Entry 1SZ1 (X-ray diffraction, 6.21 A resolution (low resolution: residue-level contacts below are approximate; hydrogen-bond / salt-bridge calls are withheld)); this record covers chains A and B of the 4 polymer chains in the assembly.

# Chain A (and B)
Molecule: tRNA nucleotidyltransferase
From: Archaeoglobus fulgidus
Notes: EC 2.7.7.25; chain B of this document is another copy of the same molecule, construct and numbering; everything in this record applies to it too
UniProt: O28126 (CCA_ARCFU); numbering as in UniProt (aligned over 1-437)
Amino-acid sequence (437 residues; each row starts with the number of its first residue):
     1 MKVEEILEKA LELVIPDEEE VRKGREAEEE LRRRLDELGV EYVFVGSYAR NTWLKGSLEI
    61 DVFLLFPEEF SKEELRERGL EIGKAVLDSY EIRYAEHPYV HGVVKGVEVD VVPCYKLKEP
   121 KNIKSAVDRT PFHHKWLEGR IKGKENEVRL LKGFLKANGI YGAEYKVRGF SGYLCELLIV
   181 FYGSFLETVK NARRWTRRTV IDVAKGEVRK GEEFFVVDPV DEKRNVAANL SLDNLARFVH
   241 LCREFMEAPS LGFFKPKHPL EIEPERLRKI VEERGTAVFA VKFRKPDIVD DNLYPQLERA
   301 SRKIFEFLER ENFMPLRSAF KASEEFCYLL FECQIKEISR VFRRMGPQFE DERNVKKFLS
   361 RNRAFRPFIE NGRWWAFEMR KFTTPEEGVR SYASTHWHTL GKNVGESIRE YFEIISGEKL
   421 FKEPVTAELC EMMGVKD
Curated features (UniProtKB/Swiss-Prot):
  - binding site (ATP): Ser47, Arg50, His133, Lys152, Tyr161
  - binding site (CTP): Ser47, Arg50, His133, Lys152, Tyr161
  - binding site (Mg(2+)): Glu59, Asp61, Asp110
  - mutagenesis: Arg50 (R50A: High decrease in both AMP and CMP incorporation), Asp110 (D110A: High decrease in both AMP and CMP incorporation), His133 (H133A: No decrease in both AMP and CMP incorporation), Arg299 to Arg302 (Does not affect the CCA tRNA nucleotidyltransferase activity, while the CCACCA tRNA nucleotidyltransferase activity is strongly reduced)

# Interface between chain A and chain B
Pairs across the interface (79; chain A residue first):
  Trp195(A) - Phe349(B)
  Arg197(A) - Gln348(B)
  Arg197(A) - Phe349(B)
  Arg197(A) - Glu350(B)
  Arg197(A) - Gly372(B)
  Leu232(A) - Asn371(B)
  Leu232(A) - Gly372(B)
  Asp233(A) - Asn371(B)
  His240(A) - Leu359(B)
  His240(A) - Trp374(B)
  Arg243(A) - Phe349(B)
  Arg243(A) - Glu350(B)
  Arg243(A) - Glu352(B)
  Glu247(A) - Lys356(B)
  Ile270(A) - Phe365(B)
  Arg274(A) - Ser339(B)
  Arg274(A) - Arg340(B)
  Arg274(A) - Val341(B)
  Arg274(A) - Phe365(B)
  Arg274(A) - Phe377(B)
  Gly275(A) - Ser339(B)
  Thr276(A) - Ser339(B)
  Asn312(A) - Met314(B)
  Met314(A) - Asn312(B)
  Leu316(A) - Arg343(B)
  Arg317(A) - Phe377(B)
  Gln334(A) - Ile338(B)
  Gln334(A) - Ser339(B)
  Gln334(A) - Val341(B)
  Gln334(A) - Phe342(B)
  Gln334(A) - Arg380(B)
  Ile335(A) - Ile335(B)
  Ile335(A) - Glu337(B)
  Ile335(A) - Ile338(B)
  Ile338(A) - Gln334(B)
  Ile338(A) - Ile335(B)
  Ser339(A) - Arg274(B)
  Ser339(A) - Gly275(B)
  Ser339(A) - Thr276(B)
  Ser339(A) - Gln334(B)
  Arg340(A) - Glu273(B)
  Arg340(A) - Arg274(B)
  Val341(A) - Arg274(B)
  Val341(A) - Gln334(B)
  Phe342(A) - Gln334(B)
  Arg343(A) - Leu316(B)
  Phe349(A) - Arg243(B)
  Glu350(A) - Arg197(B)
  Glu350(A) - Arg243(B)
  Glu352(A) - Arg243(B)
  Lys356(A) - Glu247(B)
  Arg363(A) - Lys436(B)
  Ala364(A) - Lys436(B)
  Phe365(A) - Ile270(B)
  Phe365(A) - Arg274(B)
  Phe365(A) - Met433(B)
  Phe365(A) - Gly434(B)
  Phe365(A) - Val435(B)
  Arg366(A) - Gly434(B)
  Arg366(A) - Val435(B)
  Phe368(A) - Arg317(B)
  Asn371(A) - Asp233(B)
  Gly372(A) - Arg197(B)
  Trp374(A) - His240(B)
  Phe377(A) - Arg274(B)
  Phe377(A) - Arg317(B)
  Phe377(A) - Met432(B)
  Phe377(A) - Met433(B)
  Met379(A) - Glu273(B)
  Arg380(A) - Gln334(B)
  Met432(A) - Phe377(B)
  Met433(A) - Phe365(B)
  Met433(A) - Phe377(B)
  Gly434(A) - Phe365(B)
  Gly434(A) - Arg366(B)
  Val435(A) - Phe365(B)
  Val435(A) - Arg366(B)
  Lys436(A) - Arg363(B)
  Lys436(A) - Ala364(B)
Also at the interface, not in a pair above, chain A (54 interface residues in all): Thr196, Ala236, Glu273, Phe305, Cys333, Glu337, Gln348, Leu359, Ile369, Glu370, Asp437
Also at the interface, not in a pair above, chain B (57 interface residues in all): Trp195, Thr196, Leu232, Ala236, Val239, Phe305, Pro315, Cys333, Asn362, Phe368, Ile369, Glu370, Met379, Asp437

# Overview
The interface between chain A and chain B involves 54 residues on one side and 57 on the other. Curated
annotation (UniProt) lists 5 ATP-binding residues, 5 CTP-binding residues, 3 Mg2+-binding residues and 7
mutagenesis sites on chain A.
Both chains are tRNA nucleotidyltransferase (Archaeoglobus fulgidus). Entry 1SZ1 (Mechanism of CCA-adding
enzymes specificity revealed by crystal structures of ternary complexes) was determined by X-ray diffraction
(same publication as 1TFY).
